PDB entry 5ILS | X-ray diffraction, 1.40 A resolution | chain A

== Chain A ==
Name: ETS translocation variant 1
Source organism: Homo sapiens
UniProt: P50549 (ETV1_HUMAN); numbering as in UniProt (aligned over 334-434)
Sequence (101 residues; row label = number of the first residue in the row):
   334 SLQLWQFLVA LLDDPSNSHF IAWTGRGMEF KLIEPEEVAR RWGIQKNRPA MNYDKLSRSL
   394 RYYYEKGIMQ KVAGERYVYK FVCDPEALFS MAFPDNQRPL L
Cystine bridges: Cys-416 forms a disulfide with the same residue of a neighbouring copy of this chain
Curated features (UniProtKB/Swiss-Prot):
  - DNA-binding region: Leu-335 to Val-415 (ETS)

== Overview ==
From UniProt: a DNA-binding region.
Chain A is ETS translocation variant 1 (Homo sapiens); the structure, Autoinhibited ETV1, was determined by
X-ray diffraction (same publication as 5ILU and 5ILV).
